6CX9 - chains A and B of the 4 polymer chains in the assembly; structure by X-ray diffraction, 2.36 A resolution.

[Chain A]
Protein: Antigen-presenting glycoprotein CD1d1
From: Mus musculus
UniProt: A0A0R4J090 (A0A0R4J090_MOUSE); residues 1-279 here correspond to UniProt positions 19-297 (UniProt number = residue number + 18)
Sequence (285 residues; numbered 1 to 285; the number before each row is that of its first residue):
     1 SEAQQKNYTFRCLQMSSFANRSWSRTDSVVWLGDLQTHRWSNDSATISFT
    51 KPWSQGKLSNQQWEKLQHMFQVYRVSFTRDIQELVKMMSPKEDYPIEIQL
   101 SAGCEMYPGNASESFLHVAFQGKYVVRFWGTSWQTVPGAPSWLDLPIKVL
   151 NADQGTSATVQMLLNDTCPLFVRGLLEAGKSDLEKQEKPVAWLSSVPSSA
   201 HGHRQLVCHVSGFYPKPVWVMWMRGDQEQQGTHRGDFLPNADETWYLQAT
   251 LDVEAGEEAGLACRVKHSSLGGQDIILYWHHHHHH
Disordered / not traced: 1-6, 197-203, 280-285
Sequence notes: expression tag (280-285)
Cystine bridges: Cys104-Cys168, Cys208-Cys263
Glycans and other covalent adducts: N-acetylglucosamine (NAG) linked to Asn20, Asn42; glycan linked to Asn165
Bound ions: Na+ site 1: Asp80 (shared with 1 residue of chain C); Na+ site 2: Glu97, Gln99; Na+ site 3: Asp144 (shared with 1 residue of chain D)
Small-molecule neighbours: EM4 (N-[(2S,3S,4R)-3,4-dihydroxy-8-oxo-8-[(6-phenylhexyl)amino]-1-{[(2S,3R,4S,5R,6R)-3,4,5-trihydroxy-6-(hydroxymethyl)tetrahydro-2H-pyran-2-yl]oxy}octan-2-yl]hexacosanamide): Phe10, Cys12, Leu66, Phe70, Tyr73, Ser76, Phe77, Asp80, Ile81, Leu84, Val85, Ile96, Ile98, Leu100, Ala102, Gly103, Leu116, Val118, Phe120, Trp133, Trp142, Leu143, Pro146, Leu150, Asp153, Gly155, Thr156, Thr159, Val160, Leu163, Leu164, Cys168, Phe171

[Chain B]
Protein: Beta-2-microglobulin
From: Mus musculus
UniProt: P01887 (B2MG_MOUSE); residues 1-99 here correspond to UniProt positions 21-119 (UniProt number = residue number + 20)
Sequence (99 residues; row label = number of the first residue in the row):
     1 IQKTPQIQVYSRHPPENGKPNILNCYVTQFHPPHIEIQMLKNGKKIPKVE
    51 MSDMSFSKDWSFYILAHTEFTPTETDTYACRVKHASMAEPKTVYWDRDM
Disordered / not traced: 1
Cystine bridges: Cys25-Cys80

[Chain A / chain B interface]
Residue-residue contacts (58; chain A residue first):
  Arg11(A) - Lys58(B)
  Leu13(A) - Ser55(B)
  Leu13(A) - Phe56(B)
  Gln14(A) - Phe56(B)
  Met15(A) - Met54(B)
  Met15(A) - Phe56(B)  hydrophobic
  Met15(A) - Phe62(B)  hydrophobic
  Ser17(A) - Pro33(B)
  Val29(A) - Asp53(B)
  Val29(A) - Met54(B)
  Val29(A) - Ser55(B)
  Trp31(A) - Ser55(B)  hydrogen bond
  Gln36(A) - Asp53(B)  hydrogen bond
  Arg39(A) - Asp53(B)  salt bridge
  Glu97(A) - Pro33(B)
  Glu97(A) - Phe62(B)
  Gln99(A) - Phe56(B)
  Gln99(A) - Trp60(B)  hydrogen bond (side chain-backbone)
  Gln99(A) - Phe62(B)
  Leu100(A) - Phe56(B)
  Ser101(A) - Trp60(B)
  His117(A) - Trp60(B)
  Ala119(A) - Trp60(B)  hydrophobic
  Gly122(A) - Trp60(B)
  Tyr124(A) - Trp60(B)
  Val190(A) - Pro14(B)  hydrophobic
  Trp192(A) - Ser11(B)
  Trp192(A) - His13(B)
  Trp192(A) - Pro14(B)  hydrophobic
  Trp192(A) - Pro15(B)
  Trp192(A) - Asp98(B)  hydrogen bond (side chain-backbone)
  Trp192(A) - Met99(B)
  Ser194(A) - Asp98(B)
  Ser195(A) - Asp98(B)
  Val196(A) - Asp96(B)
  Val196(A) - Asp98(B)
  His209(A) - Asp98(B)  hydrogen bond (side chain-backbone)
  His209(A) - Met99(B)
  Ser211(A) - Arg12(B)  hydrogen bond (side chain-backbone)
  Gly212(A) - Arg12(B)
  Leu238(A) - Gln8(B)
  Leu238(A) - Tyr10(B)
  Leu238(A) - Tyr26(B)  hydrophobic
  Pro239(A) - Tyr10(B)  hydrogen bond (backbone-side chain)
  Pro239(A) - Tyr26(B)
  Pro239(A) - Leu65(B)
  Asn240(A) - Tyr10(B)
  Asn240(A) - Arg12(B)
  Asn240(A) - Asn24(B)  hydrogen bond
  Asn240(A) - Leu65(B)
  Ala241(A) - Leu65(B)
  Ala241(A) - His67(B)
  Asp242(A) - Arg12(B)  salt bridge
  Thr244(A) - Arg12(B)
  Tyr246(A) - Tyr10(B)  hydrophobic
  Tyr246(A) - Ser11(B)
  Tyr246(A) - Met99(B)  hydrogen bond (side chain-backbone)
  Gln248(A) - Met99(B)
Also at the interface, not in a pair above, chain A (36 interface residues in all): Val118, Gln121, Asp236
Also at the interface, not in a pair above, chain B (25 interface residues in all): His31, Asp59, Tyr63

[Summary]
Chain A and chain B form an interface of 36 and 25 residues respectively; the contacts include 9 hydrogen
bonds and 2 salt bridges. Polar pairs include Arg39(A)-Asp53(B), Asp242(A)-Arg12(B) and Trp31(A)-Ser55(B).
Ligands of chain A: compound EM4. N-acetylglucosamine is covalently linked to Asn20(A) and Asn42(A).
Chain A is Antigen-presenting glycoprotein CD1d1 and chain B is Beta-2-microglobulin, both from Mus musculus;
the structure, Structure of alpha-GSA[16,6P] bound by CD1d and in complex with the Va14Vb8.2 TCR, was
determined by X-ray diffraction together with 6C5M, 6C69, 6C6A, 6C6C, 6C6E, 6C6H and 10 further entries from
the same study.
